Entry 7TNS (electron microscopy, 6.70 A resolution (low resolution: residue-level contacts below are approximate; hydrogen-bond / salt-bridge calls are withheld)); this record covers chains d and f of the 101 polymer chains in the assembly.

[Chain d (and f)]
Name: PDI family protein
Source organism: Toxoplasma gondii
Notes: EC 1.8.1.8; chain f of this document is another copy of the same molecule, construct and numbering; everything in this record applies to it too
UniProt: A0A125YMM3 (A0A125YMM3_TOXGM); residue numbers follow UniProt; this construct covers 1-220
Amino-acid sequence (220 residues; row label = number of the first residue in the row):
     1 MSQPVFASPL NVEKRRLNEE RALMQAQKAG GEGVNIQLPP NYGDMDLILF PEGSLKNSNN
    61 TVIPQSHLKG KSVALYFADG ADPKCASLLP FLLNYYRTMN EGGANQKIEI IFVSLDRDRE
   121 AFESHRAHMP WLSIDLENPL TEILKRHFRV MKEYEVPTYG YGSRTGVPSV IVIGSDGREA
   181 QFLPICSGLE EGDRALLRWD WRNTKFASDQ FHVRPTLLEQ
Unresolved in the structure: 1, 30-34, 208-220

[Chain d / chain f interface]
Residue-residue contacts (29; chain d residue first):
  S66(d) - L23(f)
  H67(d) - R16(f)
  H67(d) - E19(f)
  H67(d) - E20(f)
  H67(d) - L23(f)
  K69(d) - L23(f)
  K69(d) - L38(f)
  K69(d) - P39(f)
  G70(d) - L38(f)
  G70(d) - P39(f)
  K71(d) - E19(f)
  K71(d) - P39(f)
  L93(d) - Y159(f)
  Y96(d) - F6(f)
  R97(d) - Y161(f)
  N100(d) - S2(f)
  N100(d) - F6(f)
  A104(d) - N41(f)
  A104(d) - Y42(f)
  N105(d) - P39(f)
  N105(d) - P40(f)
  N105(d) - N41(f)
  N105(d) - Y42(f)
  Q106(d) - F6(f)
  Q106(d) - R15(f)
  Q106(d) - P39(f)
  Q106(d) - Y42(f)
  P130(d) - A7(f)
  P130(d) - Y159(f)
Other interface residues (no listed pair), chain d (18 interface residues in all): I63, G103, A127, H128, M129
Other interface residues (no listed pair), chain f (19 interface residues in all): Q37, G43, P157, G160

[Overview]
Chain d and chain f form an interface of 18 and 19 residues respectively.
Both chains are PDI family protein (Toxoplasma gondii). Entry 7TNS (Subpellicular microtubule from
detergent-extract Toxoplasma gondii cells) was determined by electron microscopy, deposited together with 7TNQ
and 7TNT.
